PDB entry 6SYX | X-ray diffraction, 1.30 A resolution | chains SSS and TTT of the 4 polymer chains in the assembly

# Chain SSS (and TTT)
Molecule: Hydrogenase-2 small chain
From: Escherichia coli K-12
Notes: EC 1.12.99.6; chain TTT of this document is another copy of the same molecule, construct and numbering; everything in this record applies to it too
Reference sequence: P69741 (MBHT_ECOLI); residues -1 to 290 here correspond to UniProt positions 39-330 (UniProt number = residue number + 40)
Sequence (298 residues; row label = number of the first residue in the row; numbers below 1 keep their minus sign (Met-1 is residue -1)):
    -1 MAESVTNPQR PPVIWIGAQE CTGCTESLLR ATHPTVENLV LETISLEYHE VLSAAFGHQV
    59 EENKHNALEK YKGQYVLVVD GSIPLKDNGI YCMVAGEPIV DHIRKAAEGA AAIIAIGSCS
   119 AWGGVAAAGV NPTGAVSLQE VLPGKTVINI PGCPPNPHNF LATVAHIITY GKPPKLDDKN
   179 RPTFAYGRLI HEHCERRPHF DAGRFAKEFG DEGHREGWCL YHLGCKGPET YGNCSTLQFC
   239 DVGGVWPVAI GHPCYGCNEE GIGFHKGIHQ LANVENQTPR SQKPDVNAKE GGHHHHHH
Unresolved in the structure: -1 to 5, 274-296
Construct notes: expression tag (291-296)
Ion coordination: 4Fe-4S cluster Fe site 1: Cys19, Cys22, Cys117, Cys151; 4Fe-4S cluster Fe site 2: His189, Cys192, Cys217, Cys223; 3Fe-4S cluster Fe: Cys232, Cys252, Cys255
Residues lining bound ligands:
  - 3Fe-4S cluster (F3S): Ile188, Thr228, Cys232, Phe237, Trp244, Pro245, Cys252, Tyr253, Gly254, Cys255, Asn256
  - 4Fe-4S cluster (SF4), molecule 1: Glu18, Cys19, Gly21, Cys22, Asp78, Gly79, Gly115, Ser116, Cys117, Val123, Gly150, Cys151, Pro152
  - 4Fe-4S cluster (SF4), molecule 2: Ile188, His189, Cys192, Arg194, Arg195, Phe198, Cys217, Leu218, Tyr219, Cys223, Gly225, Pro226, Val246
UniProt features mapped onto this chain:
  - binding site ([4Fe-4S] cluster): Cys19, Cys22, Cys117, Cys151, His189, Cys192, Cys217, Cys223
  - binding site ([3Fe-4S] cluster): Cys232, Cys252, Cys255

# Chain SSS / chain TTT interface
Residue-residue contacts (37; chain SSS residue first):
  Arg186(SSS) - His197(TTT)
  Arg186(SSS) - Glu214(TTT)  hydrogen bond (side chain-backbone)
  Arg186(SSS) - Trp216(TTT)
  His189(SSS) - Pro196(TTT)
  Glu190(SSS) - Pro196(TTT)
  Glu190(SSS) - His197(TTT)  hydrogen bond (backbone-side chain)
  Glu190(SSS) - Arg202(TTT)  salt bridge
  His191(SSS) - Glu193(TTT)
  His191(SSS) - Arg194(TTT)
  His191(SSS) - Pro196(TTT)
  His191(SSS) - His197(TTT)  hydrogen bond
  His191(SSS) - Gly215(TTT)
  Cys192(SSS) - Cys192(TTT)
  Cys192(SSS) - Glu193(TTT)
  Cys192(SSS) - Pro196(TTT)
  Glu193(SSS) - His191(TTT)
  Glu193(SSS) - Cys192(TTT)
  Glu193(SSS) - Glu193(TTT)
  Arg195(SSS) - Pro196(TTT)
  Arg195(SSS) - Asp199(TTT)  salt bridge
  Pro196(SSS) - His189(TTT)
  Pro196(SSS) - Glu190(TTT)
  Pro196(SSS) - His191(TTT)
  Pro196(SSS) - Arg195(TTT)
  His197(SSS) - Arg186(TTT)
  His197(SSS) - Glu190(TTT)  hydrogen bond (side chain-backbone)
  His197(SSS) - His191(TTT)  hydrogen bond
  Asp199(SSS) - Arg195(TTT)  salt bridge
  Asp199(SSS) - Asp199(TTT)
  Arg202(SSS) - Glu190(TTT)  salt bridge
  Glu214(SSS) - Arg186(TTT)  hydrogen bond (backbone-side chain)
  Gly215(SSS) - His191(TTT)
  Trp216(SSS) - Arg186(TTT)
  Asp239(SSS) - Asp239(TTT)
  Asp239(SSS) - Val240(TTT)
  Val240(SSS) - Asp239(TTT)
  Gly241(SSS) - Gly241(TTT)
Other interface residues (no listed pair), chain SSS (18 interface residues in all): Arg194

# Overview
Chain SSS and chain TTT each contribute 18 residues to their interface; the contacts include 6 hydrogen bonds
and 4 salt bridges. Among the polar pairs are Glu190(SSS)-Arg202(TTT), Arg195(SSS)-Asp199(TTT) and
Arg186(SSS)-Glu214(TTT). Chain SSS binds 4Fe-4S cluster and 3Fe-4S cluster.
Both chains are Hydrogenase-2 small chain (Escherichia coli K-12). Entry 6SYX (Hydrogenase-2 variant R479K -
reduced sample exposed to pure oxygen) was determined by X-ray diffraction.
